PDB entry 9LJ1 | electron microscopy, 3.20 A resolution | chains A and E of the 8 polymer chains in the assembly

Chain A:
Protein: Potassium voltage-gated channel subfamily KQT member 5
Organism: Homo sapiens
UniProtKB: Q9NR82 (KCNQ5_HUMAN); residues 90-698 here = UniProt positions 90-698
Chain sequence (626 residues; each row starts with the number of its first residue):
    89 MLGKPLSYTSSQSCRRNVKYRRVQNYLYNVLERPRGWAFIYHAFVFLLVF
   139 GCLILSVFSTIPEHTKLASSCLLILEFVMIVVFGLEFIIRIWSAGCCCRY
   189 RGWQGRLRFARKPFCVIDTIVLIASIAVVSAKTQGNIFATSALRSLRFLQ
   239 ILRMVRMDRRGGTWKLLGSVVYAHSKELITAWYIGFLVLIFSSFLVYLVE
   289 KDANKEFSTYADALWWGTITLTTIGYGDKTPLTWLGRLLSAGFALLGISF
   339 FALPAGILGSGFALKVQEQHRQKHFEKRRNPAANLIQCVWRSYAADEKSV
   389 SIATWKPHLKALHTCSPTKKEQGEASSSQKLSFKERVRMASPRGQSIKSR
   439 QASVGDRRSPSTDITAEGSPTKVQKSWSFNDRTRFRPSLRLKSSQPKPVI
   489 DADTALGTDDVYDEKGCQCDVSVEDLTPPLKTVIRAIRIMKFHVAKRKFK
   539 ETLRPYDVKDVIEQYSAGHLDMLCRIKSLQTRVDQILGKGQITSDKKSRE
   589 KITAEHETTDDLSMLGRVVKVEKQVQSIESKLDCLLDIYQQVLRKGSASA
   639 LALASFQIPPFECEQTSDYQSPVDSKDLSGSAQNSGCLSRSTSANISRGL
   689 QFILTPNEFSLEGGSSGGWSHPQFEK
Not modelled in the structure: 89-102, 385-514, 577-714
Construct notes: initiating methionine (89); expression tag (699-714)
Swiss-Prot annotation at these positions:
  - region (Interaction with CALM): A370 to W378, V521 to M528
  - binding site (a 1,2-diacyl-sn-glycero-3-phospho-(1D-myo-inositol-4,5-bisphosphate)): R248, K264, K361
  - modified residue: S447 (Phosphoserine)
  - natural variant: V145 (V145G: In MRD46), W191 (W191G: In a colorectal cancer sample), R244 (R244C: In a colorectal cancer sample), L341 (L341I: In MRD46), P369 (P369R: In MRD46), S429 (S429I: In MRD46)
Small-molecule neighbours:
  - 9MF (methyl N-[4-[(4-fluorophenyl)methyl-prop-2-ynyl-amino]-2,6-dimethyl-phenyl]carbamate), molecule 1: A269, W270, G273, F274, L277, F338, F339, P342, L346
  - 9MF, molecule 2: L333, L334, I336, S337
  - PIO ([(2R)-2-octanoyloxy-3-[oxidanyl-[(1R,2R,3S,4R,5R,6S)-2,3,6-tris(oxidanyl)-4,5-diphosphonooxy-cyclohexyl]oxy-phosphoryl]oxy-propyl] octanoate), molecule 1: W252, K253, G256, S257, V259, Y260, E356, R542
  - PIO, molecule 2: H358, K361, H362

Chain E:
Protein: Calmodulin-3
Organism: Homo sapiens
UniProtKB: P0DP25 (CALM3_HUMAN); numbering as in UniProt (aligned over 1-149)
Chain sequence (177 residues; row label = number of the first residue in the row):
     1 MADQLTEEQIAEFKEAFSLFDKDGDGTITTKELGTVMRSLGQNPTEAELQ
    51 DMINEVDADGNGTIDFPEFLTMMARKMKDTDSEEEIREAFRVFDKDGNGY
   101 ISAAELRHVMTNLGEKLTDEEVDEMIREADIDGDGQVNYEEFVQMMTAKL
   151 EGGSSGGLVPRGSGGSSGGHHHHHHHH
Not modelled in the structure: 1-5, 150-177
Construct notes: expression tag (150-177)
Swiss-Prot annotation at these positions:
  - binding site (Ca(2+)): D21, D23, D25, T27, E32, D57, D59, N61, T63, E68, D94, D96, N98, Y100, E105, D130, D132, D134, Q136, E141
  - modified residue: A2 (N-acetylalanine), K22 (N6-acetyllysine), T45 (Phosphothreonine), S82 (Phosphoserine), K95 (N6-acetyllysine), Y100 (Phosphotyrosine), S102 (Phosphoserine), T111 (Phosphothreonine), K116 (N6,N6,N6-trimethyllysine), Y139 (Phosphotyrosine)
  - cross-link: K22 (Glycyl lysine isopeptide (Lys-Gly) (interchain with G-Cter in SUMO2))
  - natural variant: A103 (A103V: In CPVT6), D130 (D130G: In LQT16), E141 (E141K: In LQT16)

How chain A and chain E interact:
Residue-residue contacts (57; chain A residue first):
  R110(A) with Y100(E)
  N113(A) with N98(E)
  N117(A) with G97(E), hydrogen bond (side chain-backbone)
  R123(A) with D96(E), salt bridge
  C186(A) with E140(E)
  R367(A) with F93(E)
  N368(A) with L113(E); G114(E)
  A371(A) with F93(E); L113(E), hydrophobic; G114(E)
  N372(A) with G114(E); E115(E), hydrogen bond (side chain-backbone)
  I374(A) with A89(E); F93(E), hydrophobic
  Q375(A) with V109(E); M110(E), hydrogen bond (side chain-backbone); L113(E), hydrogen bond (side chain-backbone); G114(E); E115(E), hydrogen bond (side chain-backbone); L117(E)
  C376(A) with E115(E)
  V377(A) with I86(E), hydrophobic; M146(E), hydrophobic
  W378(A) with M125(E), hydrogen bond; M146(E), hydrophobic
  R379(A) with L117(E); E121(E), salt bridge
  S380(A) with M77(E)
  Y381(A) with E128(E); M146(E), hydrophobic
  D384(A) with M77(E); M146(E); K149(E)
  P516(A) with E12(E)
  P517(A) with E12(E); E15(E); A16(E)
  T520(A) with F13(E); M73(E)
  V521(A) with A16(E), hydrophobic; F20(E), hydrophobic; F69(E), hydrophobic
  R523(A) with M73(E)
  A524(A) with F69(E), hydrophobic; M73(E), hydrophobic
  I525(A) with F20(E), hydrophobic; M52(E), hydrophobic
  M528(A) with M52(E), hydrophobic; E55(E); V56(E), hydrophobic; M72(E), hydrophobic
  H531(A) with E55(E), salt bridge; R75(E), hydrogen bond
  V532(A) with D51(E)
  K534(A) with E85(E)
  F537(A) with E88(E)
Also at the interface, not in a pair above, chain A (35 interface residues in all): Y114, A370, I527, K529, F530
Also at the interface, not in a pair above, chain E (42 interface residues in all): M37, S82, F90, V92, K116, F142, M145

Overview:
35 residues of chain A face 42 of chain E across their interface; the contacts include 7 hydrogen bonds and 3
salt bridges. Polar pairs include R123(A)-D96(E), R379(A)-E121(E) and H531(A)-E55(E). Chain A binds compound
9MF and compound PIO.
Here chain A is Potassium voltage-gated channel subfamily KQT member 5 and chain E is Calmodulin-3, both from
Homo sapiens. Entry 9LJ1 (Human KCNQ5-CaM-PIP2-HN37 complex in a closed conformation) was determined by
electron microscopy together with 9J38, 9LIZ and 9LJ5 from the same study.
